PDB entry 1GAZ | X-ray diffraction, 1.80 A resolution | chain A

[Chain A]
Protein: Lysozyme
Source organism: Homo sapiens
Notes: EC 3.2.1.17
UniProtKB: P61626 (LYSC_HUMAN); residues 1-130 here correspond to UniProt positions 19-148 (UniProt number = residue number + 18)
Amino-acid sequence (130 residues; row label = number of the first residue in the row):
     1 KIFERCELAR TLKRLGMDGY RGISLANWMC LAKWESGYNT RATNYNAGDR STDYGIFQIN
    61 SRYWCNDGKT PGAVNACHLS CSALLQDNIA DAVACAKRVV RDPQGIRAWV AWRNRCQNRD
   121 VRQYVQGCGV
Differences from the reference sequence: engineered mutation I2 (Val20 in P61626)
Curated features (UniProtKB/Swiss-Prot):
  - active site: E35, D53
Cystine bridges: C6-C128, C30-C116, C65-C81, C77-C95
Ion coordination: Na+: S61, C65, V74

[Overview]
S61, C65 and V74 coordinate Na+. Curated annotation (UniProt) lists active-site residues E35 and D53.
Chain A is Lysozyme (Homo sapiens); the structure, Crystal Structure of Mutant Human Lysozyme Substituted at
the Surface Positions, was determined by X-ray diffraction (same publication as 1DI3, 1DI4 and 1DI5).
